PDB entry 8UPL | electron microscopy, 5.40 A resolution (low resolution: residue-level contacts below are approximate; hydrogen-bond / salt-bridge calls are withheld) | chains CQ and FR of the 204 polymer chains in the assembly

[Chain CQ]
Name: Flagellar motor switch protein FliM
Source organism: Salmonella enterica subsp. enterica serovar Typhimurium
UniProtKB: P26418 (FLIM_SALTY); residue numbers follow UniProt; this construct covers 1-334
Sequence (334 residues; each row starts with the number of its first residue):
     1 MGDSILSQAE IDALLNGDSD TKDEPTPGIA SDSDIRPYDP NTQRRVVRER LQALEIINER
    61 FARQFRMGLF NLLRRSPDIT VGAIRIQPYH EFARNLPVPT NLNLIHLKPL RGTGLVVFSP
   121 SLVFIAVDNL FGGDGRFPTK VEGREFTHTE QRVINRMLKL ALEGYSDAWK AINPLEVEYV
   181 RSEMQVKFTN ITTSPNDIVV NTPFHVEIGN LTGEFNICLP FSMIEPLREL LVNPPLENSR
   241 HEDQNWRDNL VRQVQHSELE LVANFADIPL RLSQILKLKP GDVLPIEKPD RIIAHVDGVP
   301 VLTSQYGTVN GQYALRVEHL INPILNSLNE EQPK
Disordered / not traced: 1-35, 323-334
UniProt features mapped onto this chain:
  - mutagenesis: N155 (N155E: Altered motor bias with clockwise rotation, partially suppresses a yhjH disruption), L160 (L160D: Altered motor bias with clockwise rotation, partially suppresses a yhjH disruption)

[Chain FR]
Name: Flagellar motor switch protein FliN
Source organism: Salmonella enterica subsp. enterica serovar Typhimurium
UniProtKB: P26419 (FLIN_SALTY); numbering as in UniProt (aligned over 1-137)
Sequence (137 residues; row label = number of the first residue in the row):
     1 MSDMNNPSDE NTGALDDLWA DALNEQKATT TKSAADAVFQ QLGGGDVSGA MQDIDLIMDI
    61 PVKLTVELGR TRMTIKELLR LTQGSVVALD GLAGEPLDIL INGYLIAQGE VVVVADKYGV
   121 RITDIITPSE RMRRLSR
Disordered / not traced: 1-51, 137

[Chain CQ / chain FR interface]
Pairs across the interface - 26 pairs, chain CQ then chain FR:
  W246(CQ) - I122(FR)
  W246(CQ) - T123(FR)
  W246(CQ) - I125(FR)
  N249(CQ) - I125(FR)
  Q253(CQ) - Y104(FR)
  Q253(CQ) - L105(FR)
  Q253(CQ) - I106(FR)
  Q253(CQ) - I125(FR)
  Q253(CQ) - I126(FR)
  Q253(CQ) - R131(FR)
  V254(CQ) - I101(FR)
  V254(CQ) - I106(FR)
  H256(CQ) - Y104(FR)
  S257(CQ) - I101(FR)
  S257(CQ) - Y104(FR)
  E258(CQ) - N102(FR)
  L259(CQ) - I60(FR)
  L259(CQ) - N102(FR)
  V296(CQ) - I60(FR)
  V296(CQ) - P61(FR)
  V299(CQ) - P61(FR)
  V301(CQ) - I60(FR)
  L320(CQ) - L56(FR)
  L320(CQ) - I57(FR)
  N322(CQ) - L56(FR)
  N322(CQ) - M58(FR)
Interface residues without a listed pair, chain CQ (16 interface residues in all): R48, R50, I321
Interface residues without a listed pair, chain FR (18 interface residues in all): V62, A107, A115

[Overview]
Chain CQ and chain FR form an interface of 16 and 18 residues respectively. Curated annotation (UniProt) lists
2 mutagenesis sites on chain CQ.
Here chain CQ is Flagellar motor switch protein FliM and chain FR is Flagellar motor switch protein FliN, both
from Salmonella enterica subsp. enterica serovar Typhimurium. Entry 8UPL (Cryo-EM structure of a Clockwise
locked form of the Salmonella enterica Typhimurium flagellar C-ring, with C34 ...) was determined by electron
microscopy, deposited together with 8UCS, 8UMD, 8UMX and 8UOX.
